2FLZ - chain A; structure by X-ray diffraction, 2.75 A resolution.

== Chain A ==
Molecule: cis-3-chloroacrylic acid dehalogenase
From: coryneform bacterium
Notes: EC 3.8.1.-
Amino-acid sequence (149 residues; row label = number of the first residue in the row):
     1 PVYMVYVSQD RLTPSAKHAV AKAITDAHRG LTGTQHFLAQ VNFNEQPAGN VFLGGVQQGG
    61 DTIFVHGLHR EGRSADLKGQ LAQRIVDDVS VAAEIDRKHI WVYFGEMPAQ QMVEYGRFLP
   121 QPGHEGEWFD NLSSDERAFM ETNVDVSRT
Unresolved in the structure: 148-149
From the paper describing this entry:
  - binding site for sulfate ion: Pro1, His28, Thr34, Arg70, Arg73
  - catalytic residues: Pro1, His28, Arg70, Arg73 (proposed by the authors, not directly observed)
  - mutagenesis - H28A: abolished catalytic activity
  - contacts within the chain: Leu38-Glu114
  - conformationally variable residues (order/disorder transition): Leu119

== In short ==
The paper reports catalytic residues Pro1, His28 and Arg70 among others; H28A abolishes catalytic activity.
Chain A is cis-3-chloroacrylic acid dehalogenase (coryneform bacterium); the structure, The X-ray structure of
cis-3-chloroacrylic acid dehalogenase (cis-CaaD) with a sulfate ion bound in the active ..., was determined by
X-ray diffraction together with 2FLT from the same study.
